Entry 2FS3 (X-ray diffraction, 4.20 A resolution (low resolution: residue-level contacts below are approximate; hydrogen-bond / salt-bridge calls are withheld)); this record covers chains B and C of the 7 polymer chains in the assembly.

# Chain B (and C)
Molecule: Major capsid protein
Organism: Enterobacteria phage HK97
Notes: chain C of this document is another copy of the same molecule, construct and numbering; everything in this record applies to it too
UniProtKB: P49861 (COAT_BPHK7); residue numbers follow UniProt; this construct covers 104-385
Chain sequence (282 residues; numbered 104 to 385; the number before each row is that of its first residue):
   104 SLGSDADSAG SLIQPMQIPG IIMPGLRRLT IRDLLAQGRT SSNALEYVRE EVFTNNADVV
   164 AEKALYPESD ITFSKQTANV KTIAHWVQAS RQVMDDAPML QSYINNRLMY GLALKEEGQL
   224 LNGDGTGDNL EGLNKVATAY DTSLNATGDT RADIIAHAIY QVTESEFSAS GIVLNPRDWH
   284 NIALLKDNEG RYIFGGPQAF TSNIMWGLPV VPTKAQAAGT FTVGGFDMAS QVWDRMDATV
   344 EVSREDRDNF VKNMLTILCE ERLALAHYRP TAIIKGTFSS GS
Disordered / not traced: 384-385
Sequence notes: engineered mutation Tyr169 (Lys in P49861)
Swiss-Prot annotation at these positions:
  - cross-link: Asn356 (Isoaspartyl lysine isopeptide (Asn-Lys) (interchain with K-169))
  - mutagenesis: Asn356 (N356D: Loss of cleavage and cross-linking), Cys362 (C362S: No loss in the ability to form cross-links)

# Chain B / chain C interface
Residue-residue contacts (95):
  Ser107(B) - Asn146(C)
  Ile116(B) - Asn146(C)
  Gln117(B) - Ser145(C)
  Pro118(B) - Ser145(C)
  Pro118(B) - Ala147(C)
  Pro118(B) - Glu149(C)
  Met119(B) - Thr143(C)
  Met119(B) - Ser145(C)
  Met119(B) - Ala147(C)
  Met119(B) - Leu148(C)
  Met119(B) - Glu149(C)
  Met119(B) - Trp336(C)
  Gln120(B) - Glu149(C)
  Ile121(B) - Leu148(C)
  Ile121(B) - Glu149(C)
  Ile121(B) - Tyr150(C)
  Gly123(B) - Val151(C)
  Ile124(B) - Val151(C)
  Ile124(B) - Phe176(C)
  Ile125(B) - Val151(C)
  Ile125(B) - Arg152(C)
  Ile125(B) - Glu153(C)
  Ile125(B) - Arg372(C)
  Met126(B) - Arg372(C)
  Pro127(B) - Glu153(C)
  Gly128(B) - Ser268(C)
  Gly128(B) - Glu269(C)
  Gly128(B) - Phe270(C)
  Leu129(B) - Glu269(C)
  Arg130(B) - Glu269(C)
  Arg131(B) - Glu269(C)
  Thr185(B) - Val162(C)
  Thr185(B) - Val163(C)
  Ile186(B) - Asp161(C)
  Ala187(B) - Asp161(C)
  Ala187(B) - Tyr169(C)
  Ala187(B) - Pro170(C)
  His188(B) - Asn158(C)
  His188(B) - Ala160(C)
  His188(B) - Pro170(C)
  His188(B) - Ser172(C)
  Trp189(B) - Tyr169(C)
  Trp189(B) - Pro170(C)
  Trp189(B) - Glu171(C)
  Trp189(B) - Ser172(C)
  Val190(B) - Ser172(C)
  Gln191(B) - Glu171(C)
  Tyr206(B) - Glu153(C)
  Tyr206(B) - Phe176(C)
  Arg210(B) - Glu153(C)
  Arg210(B) - Phe156(C)
  Gly214(B) - Asn158(C)
  Lys218(B) - Ala160(C)
  Lys218(B) - Asp161(C)
  Gln222(B) - Val162(C)
  Asp231(B) - Val162(C)
  Asp231(B) - Ala164(C)
  Pro279(B) - Tyr263(C)
  Arg280(B) - Asp244(C)
  Arg280(B) - Leu247(C)
  Arg280(B) - Tyr263(C)
  His283(B) - Ala259(C)
  His283(B) - His260(C)
  His283(B) - Tyr263(C)
  Leu287(B) - Ala259(C)
  Leu287(B) - Trp309(C)
  Lys289(B) - Gly251(C)
  Lys289(B) - Asp252(C)
  Lys289(B) - Thr253(C)
  Lys289(B) - Asp256(C)
  Glu292(B) - Asp290(C)
  Glu292(B) - Asn291(C)
  Glu292(B) - Glu292(C)
  Arg294(B) - Tyr295(C)
  Tyr295(B) - Thr253(C)
  Tyr295(B) - Asp256(C)
  Tyr295(B) - Trp309(C)
  Pro300(B) - Ile296(C)
  Pro300(B) - Phe297(C)
  Pro300(B) - Met308(C)
  Pro300(B) - Trp309(C)
  Gln301(B) - Ile296(C)
  Gln301(B) - Phe297(C)
  Gln301(B) - Thr304(C)
  Gln301(B) - Ile307(C)
  Gln301(B) - Trp309(C)
  Gln301(B) - Gly310(C)
  Ala302(B) - Trp309(C)
  Ala302(B) - Gly310(C)
  Phe303(B) - Trp309(C)
  Phe303(B) - Gly310(C)
  Lys317(B) - Thr266(C)
  Lys317(B) - Glu267(C)
  Lys317(B) - Glu269(C)
  Leu361(B) - Tyr169(C)
Other interface residues (no listed pair), chain B (50 interface residues in all): Lys184, Asn232, Asn278, Asn291, Gly293, Gly298, Gly299
Other interface residues (no listed pair), chain C (52 interface residues in all): Arg142, Ser246, Tyr371

# Overview
The interface between chain B and chain C involves 50 residues on one side and 52 on the other. UniProt lists
2 mutagenesis sites on chain B.
Chain B and chain C are both Major capsid protein (Enterobacteria phage HK97); the structure, Bacteriophage
HK97 K169Y Head I, was determined by X-ray diffraction (same publication as 2FRP, 2FSY, 2FT1 and 2FTE).
